PDB entry 6UFB | X-ray diffraction, 1.67 A resolution | chain A

== Chain A ==
Protein: Carbonic anhydrase 2
Organism: Homo sapiens
Notes: EC 4.2.1.1
UniProt: P00918 (CAH2_HUMAN); the author numbering skips numbers that UniProt does not, so the offset changes along the chain: 1-125 = UniProt 1-125; 127-261 = UniProt 126-260
Sequence (260 residues; each row starts with the number of its first residue; note: 1 number in that range is skipped by the numbering (no residue carries it; nothing is unmodelled there)):
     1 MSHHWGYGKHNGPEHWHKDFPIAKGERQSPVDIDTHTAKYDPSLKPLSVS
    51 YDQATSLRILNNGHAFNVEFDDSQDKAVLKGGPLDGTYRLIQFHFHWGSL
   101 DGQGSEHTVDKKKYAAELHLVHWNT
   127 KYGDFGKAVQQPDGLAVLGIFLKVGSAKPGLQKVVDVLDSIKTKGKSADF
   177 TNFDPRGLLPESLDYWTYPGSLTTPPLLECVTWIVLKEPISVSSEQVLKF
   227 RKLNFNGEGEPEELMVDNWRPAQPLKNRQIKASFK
Not modelled in the structure: 1-2
UniProt features mapped onto this chain:
  - active site: His-64 (Proton donor/acceptor)
  - binding site (Zn(2+)): His-94, His-96, His-119
  - binding site (substrate): Thr-199, Thr-200
  - site: Tyr-7 (Fine-tunes the proton-transfer properties of H-64), Asn-62 (Fine-tunes the proton-transfer properties of H-64), Asn-67 (Fine-tunes the proton-transfer properties of H-64), Gln-92 (Involved in the binding of some activators, including histamine and L-histidine)
  - modified residue: Ser-2 (N-acetylserine), Ser-166 (Phosphoserine), Ser-173 (Phosphoserine)
Ion coordination: Zn2+: His-94, His-96, His-119 (together with Q64)
Residues lining bound ligands: Q64 ((2Z)-2-benzylidene-3-oxo-N-(4-sulfamoylphenyl)butanamide): Asn-62, Asn-67, Gln-92, His-94, His-96, Glu-106, His-119, Val-121, Phe-131, Val-135, Val-143, Ser-197, Leu-198, Thr-199, Thr-200, Pro-202, Leu-204, Trp-209

== In short ==
Bound to chain A: compound Q64. His-94, His-96 and His-119 form the Zn2+ site. Curated annotation (UniProt)
lists active-site residue His-64, 3 Zn2+-binding residues and substrate-binding residues Thr-199 and Thr-200.
Chain A is Carbonic anhydrase 2 (Homo sapiens); the structure, Carbonic anhydrase 2 with inhibitor
(2Z)-2-benzylidene-3-oxo-N-(4-sulfamoylphenyl)butanamide (11a/D1), was determined by X-ray diffraction
together with 6UFC and 6UFD from the same study.
